PDB entry 4OK6 | X-ray diffraction, 2.40 A resolution | chains A and B

Chain A (and B):
Protein: Serine protease NS3
Source organism: Hepatitis C Virus
Notes: chain B of this document is another copy of the same molecule, construct and numbering; everything in this record applies to it too
Reference sequence: K4KA16 (K4KA16_9HEPC); residues 180-630 here correspond to UniProt positions 1206-1656 (UniProt number = residue number + 1026)
Amino-acid sequence (464 residues; row label = number of the first residue in the row):
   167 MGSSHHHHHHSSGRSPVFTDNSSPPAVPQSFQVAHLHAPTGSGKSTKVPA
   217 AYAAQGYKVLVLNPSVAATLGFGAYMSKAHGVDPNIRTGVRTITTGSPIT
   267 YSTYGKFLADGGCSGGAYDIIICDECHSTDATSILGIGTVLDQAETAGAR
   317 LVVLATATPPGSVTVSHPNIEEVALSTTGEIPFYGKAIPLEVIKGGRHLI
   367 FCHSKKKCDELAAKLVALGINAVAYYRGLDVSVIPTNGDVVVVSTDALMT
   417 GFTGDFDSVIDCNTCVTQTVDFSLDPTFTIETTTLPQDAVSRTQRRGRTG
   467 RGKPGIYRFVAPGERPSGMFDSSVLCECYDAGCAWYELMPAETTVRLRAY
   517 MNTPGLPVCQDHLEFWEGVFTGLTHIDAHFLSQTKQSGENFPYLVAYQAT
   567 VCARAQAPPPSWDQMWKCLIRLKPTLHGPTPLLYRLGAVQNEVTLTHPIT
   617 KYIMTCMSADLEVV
Disordered / not traced: 167-184, 382-385, 400-404, 416-421, 630 (chain B: 167-186, 207-211, 247-262, 415-419, 628-630)
Construct notes: expression tag (167-179); conflict N403 (Ser1429 in K4KA16), M505 (Thr1531 in K4KA16)
Bound ions: Ca2+ site 1: D437 (shared with D437(B) of chain B); Ca2+ site 2: D437, E447 (shared with D437(B) of chain B)
Residues lining bound ligands: 2T7 ([1-(2-methoxy-5-nitrobenzyl)-1H-indol-3-yl]acetic acid): V232, T254, G255, T269, G271, K272, A275, A297, T298, A497, W501, Y502

How chain A and chain B interact:
Contacting residue pairs (29):
  G327(A) - G327(B)
  V329(A) - P326(B)
  K352(A) - R514(B)
  D437(A) - D437(B)
  T450(A) - Q526(B)  hydrogen bond (backbone-side chain)
  P452(A) - M485(B)  hydrophobic
  P452(A) - V524(B)  hydrophobic
  P452(A) - C525(B)
  P452(A) - Q526(B)
  P478(A) - M517(B)
  P478(A) - N518(B)
  P478(A) - P520(B)  hydrophobic
  G479(A) - V524(B)
  E480(A) - V524(B)
  R481(A) - M485(B)
  P482(A) - G327(B)
  P482(A) - P482(B)  hydrophobic
  P482(A) - S483(B)
  S483(A) - P482(B)
  M485(A) - R481(B)
  R514(A) - K352(B)
  M517(A) - P478(B)
  N518(A) - K352(B)  hydrogen bond
  V524(A) - E480(B)
  Q526(A) - P452(B)
  E628(A) - H369(B)
  E628(A) - K373(B)  salt bridge
  V629(A) - H369(B)  hydrogen bond (backbone-side chain)
  V629(A) - T450(B)
Interface residues without a listed pair, chain A (26 interface residues in all): P326, T449, L451, T519, P520, C525
Interface residues without a listed pair, chain B (27 interface residues in all): V329, Y350, S370, L451, G479, D527

Overview:
Chain A and chain B form an interface of 26 and 27 residues respectively; the contacts include 3 hydrogen
bonds and 1 salt bridge. Polar contacts include E628(A)-K373(B), T450(A)-Q526(B) and N518(A)-K352(B). Bound to
chain A: compound 2T7.
Chain A and chain B are both Serine protease NS3 (Hepatitis C Virus); the structure, Crystal Structure of
Hepatitis C Virus NS3 Helicase Inhibitor Co-complex with Compound 13
[[1-(2-methoxy-5-nitrobenzyl)-1H-indol-3-yl]acetic acid], was determined by X-ray diffraction together with
4OJQ, 4OK3, 4OK5 and 4OKS from the same study.
